Entry 6NAW (X-ray diffraction, 2.40 A resolution); this record covers chains F and N of the 14 polymer chains in the assembly.

== Chain F (and N) ==
Name: ATP-dependent Clp protease proteolytic subunit
From: Neisseria meningitidis
Notes: EC 3.4.21.92; chain N of this document is another copy of the same molecule, construct and numbering; everything in this record applies to it too
UniProtKB: I4E574 (I4E574_NEIME); residues 1-204 here correspond to UniProt positions 6-209 (UniProt number = residue number + 5)
Chain sequence (217 residues; numbered -12 to 204; the number before each row is that of its first residue; numbers below 1 keep their minus sign (His-12 is residue -12)):
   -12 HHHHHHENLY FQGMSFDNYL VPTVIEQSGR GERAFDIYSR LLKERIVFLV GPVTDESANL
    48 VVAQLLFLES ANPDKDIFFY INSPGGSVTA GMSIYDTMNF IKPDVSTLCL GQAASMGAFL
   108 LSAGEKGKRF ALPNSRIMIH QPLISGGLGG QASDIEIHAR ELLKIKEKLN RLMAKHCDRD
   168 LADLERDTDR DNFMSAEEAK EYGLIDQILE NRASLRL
Not modelled in the structure: -12 to 7, 12-21, 132-135, 201-204 (chain N: -12 to 22, 132-134, 202-204)
Sequence notes: expression tag (-12 to 0); engineered mutation Ala58 (Glu63 in I4E574)
Reported in the primary citation:
  - mutagenesis - E31A: increased catalytic activity on casein
  - mutagenesis - E31A/E58A: increased catalytic activity
  - mutagenesis - Y67A: decreased expression

== Chain F / chain N interface ==
Contacting residue pairs (39):
  Gln128(F) with Gln138(N); Ala139(N), hydrogen bond (side chain-backbone); Ser140(N), hydrogen bond (side chain-backbone)
  Pro129(F) with Gln138(N); Ala139(N), hydrogen bond (backbone-backbone)
  Leu130(F) with Gly137(N); Gln138(N)
  Ile131(F) with Leu135(N); Gly137(N), hydrogen bond (backbone-backbone); Ile142(N), hydrophobic
  Gly136(F) with Ile131(N); Leu135(N)
  Gly137(F) with Leu130(N); Ile131(N), hydrogen bond (backbone-backbone)
  Gln138(F) with Gln128(N); Pro129(N); Leu130(N); Asp176(N), hydrogen bond (side chain-backbone); Arg177(N)
  Ala139(F) with Gln128(N), hydrogen bond (backbone-side chain); Pro129(N), hydrogen bond (backbone-backbone); Leu149(N), hydrophobic
  Ser140(F) with Gln128(N), hydrogen bond (backbone-side chain); Lys153(N), hydrogen bond; Asp176(N)
  Ile142(F) with Ile131(N), hydrophobic; Leu135(N), hydrophobic; Ala146(N), hydrophobic; Leu149(N), hydrophobic
  Glu143(F) with Leu150(N)
  Ala146(F) with Ile142(N), hydrophobic; Ala146(N), hydrophobic
  Leu149(F) with Ala139(N), hydrophobic; Ile142(N), hydrophobic
  Leu150(F) with Glu143(N)
  Lys153(F) with Ser140(N), hydrogen bond
  Asp176(F) with Gln138(N), hydrogen bond (backbone-side chain); Ser140(N)
  Arg177(F) with Gln138(N)
Other interface residues (no listed pair), chain F (18 interface residues in all): Arg147
Other interface residues (no listed pair), chain N (19 interface residues in all): Gly136, Arg147

== Overview ==
Chain F and chain N form an interface of 18 and 19 residues respectively, with 12 hydrogen bonds. Polar
contacts include Gln128(F)-Ala139(N), Gln128(F)-Ser140(N) and Gln138(F)-Asp176(N). The paper reports that E31A
of chain F increases catalytic activity on casein; E31A/E58A of chain F increase catalytic activity.
Both chains are ATP-dependent Clp protease proteolytic subunit (Neisseria meningitidis). Entry 6NAW (Crystal
structure of Neisseria meningitidis ClpP E58A activated mutant) was determined by X-ray diffraction (same
publication as 6NAH, 6NAQ, 6NAY and 6NB1).
